PDB entry 1WSW | X-ray diffraction, 1.69 A resolution | chain A

Chain A:
Name: Flavodoxin
From: Desulfovibrio vulgaris
UniProt: P00323 (FLAV_DESVH); numbering as in UniProt (aligned over 1-148)
Amino-acid sequence (148 residues; each row starts with the number of its first residue):
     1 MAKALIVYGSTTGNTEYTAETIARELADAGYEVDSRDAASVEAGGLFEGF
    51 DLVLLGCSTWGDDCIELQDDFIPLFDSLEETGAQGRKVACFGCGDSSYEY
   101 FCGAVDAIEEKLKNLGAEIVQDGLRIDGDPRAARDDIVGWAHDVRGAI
Unresolved in the structure: 1
Disulfide bonds: Cys64 forms a disulfide with the same residue of a neighbouring copy of this chain
Construct notes: engineered mutation Cys64 (Ser in P00323)
Ligand contacts: FMN (flavin mononucleotide): Gly9, Ser10, Thr11, Thr12, Gly13, Asn14, Thr15, Glu16, Ser58, Thr59, Trp60, Gly61, Gln68, Cys93, Gly94, Asp95, Tyr98, Tyr100, Phe101, Cys102

Overview:
Bound to chain A: flavin mononucleotide.
Chain A is Flavodoxin (Desulfovibrio vulgaris); the structure, Low Temperature (100K) Crystal Structure Of
Flavodoxin Mutant S64C, dimer, semiquinone state, was determined by X-ray diffraction together with 1XYV, 1XYY
and 1WSB from the same study.
